1H1C - chains A and B; structure by X-ray diffraction, 2.85 A resolution.

[Chain A (and B)]
Molecule: Histidinol-phosphate aminotransferase
Organism: Thermotoga maritima
Notes: EC 2.6.1.9; chain B of this document is another copy of the same molecule, construct and numbering; everything in this record applies to it too
UniProt: Q9X0D0 (Q9X0D0); numbering as in UniProt (aligned over 1-335)
Amino-acid sequence (335 residues; numbered 1 to 335; the number before each row is that of its first residue):
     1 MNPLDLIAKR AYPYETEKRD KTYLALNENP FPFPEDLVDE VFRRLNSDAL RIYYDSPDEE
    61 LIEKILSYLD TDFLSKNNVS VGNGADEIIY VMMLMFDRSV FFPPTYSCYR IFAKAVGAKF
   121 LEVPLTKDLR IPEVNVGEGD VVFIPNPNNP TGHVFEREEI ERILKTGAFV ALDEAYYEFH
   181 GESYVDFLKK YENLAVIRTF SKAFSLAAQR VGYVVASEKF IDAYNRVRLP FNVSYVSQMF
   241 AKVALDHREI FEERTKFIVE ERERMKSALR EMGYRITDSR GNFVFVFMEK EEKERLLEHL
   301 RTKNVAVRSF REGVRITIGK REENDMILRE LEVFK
Not modelled in the structure: 1-5 (chain B: 1-20)
Covalently attached groups: pyridoxal phosphate (PLP) linked to K202
Modified positions: Mse1 (selenomethionine); Mse92, Mse93, Mse95, Mse239, Mse265, Mse272, Mse288, Mse326 (selenomethionine; parent Met)
Small-molecule neighbours: pyridoxal phosphate (PLP): G84, A85, D86, Y106, Y109, P145, N149, D173, A175, Y176, T199, S201, R210
UniProt features mapped onto this chain:
  - modified residue: K202 (N6-(pyridoxal phosphate)lysine)
What the authors report for this chain:
  - binding site for pyridoxal phosphate: Y53, D86, Y106, N149, D173, Y176, T199, S201, R210

[How chain A and chain B interact]
Pairs across the interface (112):
  L6(A) - E138(B)  hydrogen bond (backbone-side chain)
  I7(A) - Mse95(B)
  K9(A) - Mse95(B)
  K9(A) - A223(B)
  K9(A) - R226(B)  hydrogen bond (backbone-side chain)
  A11(A) - R226(B)  hydrogen bond (backbone-side chain)
  Y12(A) - R226(B)
  P13(A) - R226(B)
  Y14(A) - P57(B)
  Y14(A) - N225(B)
  Y14(A) - R228(B)  hydrogen bond
  T16(A) - D55(B)
  R19(A) - I52(B)
  E28(A) - R51(B)
  E28(A) - I52(B)
  E28(A) - Y53(B)  hydrogen bond (side chain-backbone)
  N29(A) - R51(B)  hydrogen bond (backbone-side chain)
  P30(A) - R51(B)  hydrogen bond (backbone-side chain)
  F31(A) - R51(B)
  P32(A) - S47(B)
  P32(A) - D48(B)
  P32(A) - R51(B)
  F33(A) - S47(B)  hydrogen bond (backbone-side chain)
  F33(A) - L50(B)  hydrophobic
  D39(A) - F42(B)
  F42(A) - F42(B)  hydrophobic
  F42(A) - L45(B)  hydrophobic
  L45(A) - V38(B)  hydrophobic
  S47(A) - P32(B)
  S47(A) - F33(B)  hydrogen bond (side chain-backbone)
  S47(A) - E35(B)  hydrogen bond
  D48(A) - P32(B)
  A49(A) - A208(B)
  L50(A) - F33(B)  hydrophobic
  L50(A) - V38(B)  hydrophobic
  L50(A) - S205(B)
  L50(A) - L206(B)
  L50(A) - A207(B)  hydrogen bond (backbone-backbone)
  L50(A) - A208(B)  hydrogen bond (backbone-backbone)
  L50(A) - Q209(B)
  L50(A) - F240(B)  hydrophobic
  R51(A) - E28(B)
  R51(A) - N29(B)  hydrogen bond (side chain-backbone)
  R51(A) - P30(B)  hydrogen bond (side chain-backbone)
  R51(A) - F31(B)
  R51(A) - P32(B)
  R51(A) - S205(B)
  R51(A) - A207(B)
  I52(A) - E28(B)
  I52(A) - A207(B)
  I52(A) - A208(B)  hydrogen bond (backbone-backbone)
  Y53(A) - L26(B)
  Y53(A) - E28(B)  hydrogen bond (backbone-side chain)
  Y53(A) - S201(B)
  Y53(A) - K202(B)  hydrogen bond
  Y53(A) - A207(B)  hydrophobic
  Y53(A) - R210(B)
  N83(A) - N83(B)
  N83(A) - F231(B)
  N83(A) - N232(B)
  Y90(A) - L94(B)
  Y90(A) - V227(B)  hydrogen bond (side chain-backbone)
  Y90(A) - L229(B)  hydrophobic
  V91(A) - Y90(B)
  L94(A) - Y90(B)
  L94(A) - L94(B)  hydrophobic
  L94(A) - V116(B)
  F112(A) - L229(B)  hydrophobic
  F112(A) - P230(B)
  A115(A) - R226(B)
  A115(A) - V227(B)
  V116(A) - L94(B)
  S201(A) - Y53(B)
  K202(A) - Y53(B)  hydrogen bond
  S205(A) - L50(B)
  S205(A) - R51(B)
  L206(A) - L50(B)
  A207(A) - L50(B)  hydrogen bond (backbone-backbone)
  A207(A) - R51(B)
  A207(A) - I52(B)
  A207(A) - Y53(B)  hydrophobic
  A208(A) - A49(B)
  A208(A) - L50(B)  hydrogen bond (backbone-backbone)
  A208(A) - I52(B)  hydrogen bond (backbone-backbone)
  A208(A) - S234(B)
  A208(A) - Y235(B)  hydrogen bond (backbone-backbone)
  Q209(A) - L50(B)
  Q209(A) - S234(B)
  Q209(A) - Y235(B)
  Q209(A) - V236(B)
  R210(A) - F231(B)  hydrogen bond (side chain-backbone)
  R226(A) - A115(B)
  V227(A) - Y90(B)  hydrogen bond (backbone-side chain)
  V227(A) - A115(B)
  L229(A) - D86(B)
  L229(A) - E87(B)
  L229(A) - Y90(B)  hydrophobic
  L229(A) - F112(B)  hydrophobic
  P230(A) - F112(B)
  F231(A) - R210(B)  hydrogen bond (backbone-side chain)
  N232(A) - N83(B)
  S234(A) - A208(B)
  S234(A) - Q209(B)
  S234(A) - S234(B)
  S234(A) - S237(B)
  Y235(A) - A208(B)  hydrogen bond (backbone-backbone)
  Y235(A) - Q209(B)
  V236(A) - Q209(B)
  V236(A) - V236(B)  hydrophobic
  S237(A) - S234(B)
  F240(A) - L50(B)  hydrophobic
  F240(A) - V236(B)  hydrophobic
Interface residues without a listed pair, chain A (60 interface residues in all): R10, L26, P34, E35, V38, Y54, D86, E87, R228
Interface residues without a listed pair, chain B (55 interface residues in all): Y54, S56, V91

[Summary]
60 residues of chain A face 55 of chain B across their interface; the contacts include 27 hydrogen bonds.
Among the polar pairs are L6(A)-E138(B), K9(A)-R226(B) and A11(A)-R226(B). Pyridoxal phosphate is covalently
linked to K202(A). The paper reports a binding site for pyridoxal phosphate at Y53(A), D86(A) and Y106(A)
among others.
Chain A and chain B are both Histidinol-phosphate aminotransferase (Thermotoga maritima); the structure,
Histidinol-phosphate aminotransferase (HisC) from Thermotoga maritima, was determined by X-ray diffraction
together with 1UU0, 1UU1 and 1UU2 from the same study.
